Entry 8FCG (electron microscopy, 3.09 A resolution); this record covers chains A and G of the 12 polymer chains in the assembly.

Chain A:
Name: E1 glycoprotein
Organism: Chikungunya virus
Notes: EC 3.4.21.90
UniProtKB: Q88628 (Q88628_CHIKV); residues 1-439 here correspond to UniProt positions 810-1248 (UniProt number = residue number + 809)
Amino-acid sequence (439 residues; row label = number of the first residue in the row):
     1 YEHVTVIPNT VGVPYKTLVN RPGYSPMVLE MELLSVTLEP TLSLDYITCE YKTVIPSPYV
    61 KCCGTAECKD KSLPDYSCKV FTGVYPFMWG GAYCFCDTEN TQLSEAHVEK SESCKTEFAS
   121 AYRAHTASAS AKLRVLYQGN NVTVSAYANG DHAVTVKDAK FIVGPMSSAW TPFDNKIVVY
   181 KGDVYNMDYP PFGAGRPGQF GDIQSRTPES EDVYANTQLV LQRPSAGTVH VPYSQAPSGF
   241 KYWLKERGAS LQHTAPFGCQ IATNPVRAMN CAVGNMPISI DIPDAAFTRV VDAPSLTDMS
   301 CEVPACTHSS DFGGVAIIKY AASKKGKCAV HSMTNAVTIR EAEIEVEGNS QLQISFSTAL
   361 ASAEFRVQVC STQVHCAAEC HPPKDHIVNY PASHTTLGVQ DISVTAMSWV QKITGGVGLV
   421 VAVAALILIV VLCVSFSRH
Reported in the primary citation:
  - post-translational modification sites: N141

Chain G:
Name: E2 glycoprotein
Organism: Chikungunya virus
Notes: EC 3.4.21.90
UniProtKB: Q88628 (Q88628_CHIKV); residues 5-423 here correspond to UniProt positions 330-748 (UniProt number = residue number + 325)
Amino-acid sequence (419 residues; each row starts with the number of its first residue):
     5 NFNVYKAIRP YLAHCPDCGE GHSCHSPVAL ERIRNEATDG TLKIQVSLQI GIKTDDSHDW
    65 TKLRYMDNHM PADAERARLF VRTSAPCTIT GTMGHFILAR CPKGETLTVG FTDGRKISHS
   125 CTHPFHHDPP VIGREKFHSR PQHGRELPCS TYAQSTAATA EEIEVHMPPD TPDRTLMSQQ
   185 SGNVKITVNS QTVRYKCNCG DSNEGLTTTD KVINNCKVDQ CHAAVTNHKK WQYNSPLVPR
   245 NAELGDRKGK VHIPFPLANV TCRVPKARNP TVTYGKNQVI MLLYPDHPTL LSYRNMGEEP
   305 NYQEEWVTHK KEIRLTVPTE GLEVTWGNNE PYKYWPQLST NGTAHGHPHE IILYYYELYP
   365 TMTVVVVSVA SFVLLSMVGV AVGMCMCARR RCITPYELTP GATVPFLLSL ICCIRTAKA
Reported in the primary citation:
  - post-translational modification sites: N263, N345

How chain A and chain G interact:
Residue-residue contacts (23):
  R196(A) - T275(G)
  R196(A) - T277(G)
  P197(A) - L286(G)
  P197(A) - Y288(G)  hydrogen bond (backbone-side chain)
  G198(A) - Y288(G)
  G198(A) - K314(G)  hydrogen bond (backbone-side chain)
  Q218(A) - N273(G)
  Q218(A) - T275(G)  hydrogen bond
  Q222(A) - H147(G)  hydrogen bond
  R223(A) - H147(G)
  S225(A) - Q146(G)  hydrogen bond (side chain-backbone)
  S225(A) - R267(G)
  H230(A) - Q146(G)
  H230(A) - H147(G)
  P232(A) - H147(G)
  S234(A) - R272(G)
  S234(A) - N273(G)  hydrogen bond (side chain-backbone)
  Q235(A) - R272(G)  hydrogen bond (backbone-side chain)
  A236(A) - Y288(G)  hydrophobic
  P237(A) - R272(G)
  P237(A) - Y288(G)
  Y242(A) - Y288(G)  hydrophobic
  Y242(A) - K314(G)
Other interface residues (no listed pair), chain A (18 interface residues in all): Q199, V220, T228, E246
Other interface residues (no listed pair), chain G (11 interface residues in all): P274

Summary:
18 residues of chain A and 11 residues of chain G are in contact; the contacts include 7 hydrogen bonds. Among
the polar pairs are P197(A)-Y288(G), G198(A)-K314(G) and Q218(A)-T275(G). From the paper: modification sites
N141(A) and N263(G) among others.
Here chain A is E1 glycoprotein and chain G is E2 glycoprotein, both from Chikungunya virus. Entry 8FCG
(Cryo-EM structure of Chikungunya virus asymmetric unit) was determined by electron microscopy.
